5X2H - chains A and B of the 4 polymer chains in the assembly; structure by X-ray diffraction, 2.30 A resolution.

[Chain A]
Molecule: CRISPR-associated endonuclease Cas9
From: Campylobacter jejuni subsp. jejuni serotype O:2 (strain ATCC 700819 / NCTC 11168)
UniProt: Q0P897 (CAS9_CAMJE); numbering as in UniProt; present here: 1-480, 642-984
Chain sequence (835 residues; numbered -5 to 984; 155 numbers in that range are skipped by the numbering (no residue carries them; nothing is unmodelled there); the number before each row is that of its first residue; numbers below 1 keep their minus sign (Ser-5 is residue -5)):
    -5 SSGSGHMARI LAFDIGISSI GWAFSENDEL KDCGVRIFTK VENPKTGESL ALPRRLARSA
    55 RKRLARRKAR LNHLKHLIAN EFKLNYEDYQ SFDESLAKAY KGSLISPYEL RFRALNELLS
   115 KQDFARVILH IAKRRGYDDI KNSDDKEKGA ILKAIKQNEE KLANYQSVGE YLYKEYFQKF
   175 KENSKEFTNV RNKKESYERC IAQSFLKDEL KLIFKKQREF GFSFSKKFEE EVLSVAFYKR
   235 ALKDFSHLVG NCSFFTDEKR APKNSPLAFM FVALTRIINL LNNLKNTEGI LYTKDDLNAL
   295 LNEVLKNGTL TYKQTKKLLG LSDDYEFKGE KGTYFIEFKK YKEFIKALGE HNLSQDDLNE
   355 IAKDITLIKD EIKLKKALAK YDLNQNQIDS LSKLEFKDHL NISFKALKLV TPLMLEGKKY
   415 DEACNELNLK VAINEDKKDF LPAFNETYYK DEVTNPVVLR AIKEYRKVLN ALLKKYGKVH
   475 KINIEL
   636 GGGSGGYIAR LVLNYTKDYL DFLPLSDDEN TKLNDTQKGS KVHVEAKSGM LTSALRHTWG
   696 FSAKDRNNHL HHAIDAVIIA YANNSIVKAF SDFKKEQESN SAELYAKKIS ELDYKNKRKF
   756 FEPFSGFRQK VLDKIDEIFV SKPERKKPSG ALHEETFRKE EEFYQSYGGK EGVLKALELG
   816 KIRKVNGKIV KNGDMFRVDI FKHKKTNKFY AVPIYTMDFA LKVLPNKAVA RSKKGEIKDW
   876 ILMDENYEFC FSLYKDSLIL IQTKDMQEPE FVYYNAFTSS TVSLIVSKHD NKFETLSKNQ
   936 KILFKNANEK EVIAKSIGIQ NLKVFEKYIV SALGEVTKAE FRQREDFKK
Unresolved in the structure: -5 to 0, 34-41, 137-139, 340-347, 636-639, 663-676, 717-762
Sequence notes: expression tag (-5 to 0); linker (636-641)
Curated features (UniProtKB/Swiss-Prot):
  - active site: Asp8 (For RuvC-like nuclease domain)
  - binding site (Mg(2+)): Asp8, Glu479, His707
From the paper describing this entry:
  - binding site for Target DNA strand: Arg866
  - mutagenesis - D8A, R866A, T913A, S915A, S951A: decreased catalytic activity
  - mutagenesis - T791A: abolished catalytic activity
  - catalytic residues: Asp8

[Chain B]
Molecule: sgRNA
Sequence (93 nucleotides; row label = number of the first residue in the row):
     1 GGAAAUUAGG UGCGCUUGGC GUUUUAGUCC CUGAAAAGGG ACUAAAAUAA AGAGUUUGCG
    61 GGACUCUGCG GGGUUACAAU CCCCUAAAAC CGC
From the paper describing this entry:
  - mutagenesis - A63U, A76U, U80A: decreased catalytic activity

[How chain A and chain B interact]
Residue-residue contacts (198; chain A residue first):
  Arg30(A) with A78(B), salt bridge to the phosphate
  Ser43(A) with G12(B), phosphate contact; C13(B), phosphate contact
  Leu44(A) with G70(B), sugar contact; G71(B), phosphate contact
  Ala45(A) with C13(B), phosphate contact; G14(B), phosphate contact; G70(B), sugar contact
  Leu46(A) with C13(B), phosphate contact
  Arg48(A) with G14(B), salt bridge to the phosphate; G68(B), salt bridge to the phosphate; C69(B), salt bridge to the phosphate; G70(B), sugar contact; U85(B), base contact
  Arg49(A) with C13(B), salt bridge to the phosphate; G14(B), salt bridge to the phosphate
  Ala51(A) with C69(B), base contact
  Arg52(A) with G14(B), salt bridge to the phosphate; C15(B), salt bridge to the phosphate
  Arg55(A) with A49(B), phosphate contact; G68(B), base contact; C69(B), salt bridge to the phosphate
  Lys56(A) with U16(B), phosphate contact; U67(B), salt bridge to the phosphate
  Arg57(A) with U17(B), base contact; G18(B), salt bridge to the phosphate; G19(B), base contact
  Leu58(A) with U48(B), base contact
  Arg60(A) with U16(B), salt bridge to the phosphate; U17(B), salt bridge to the phosphate; C66(B), salt bridge to the phosphate
  Arg61(A) with U48(B), hydrogen bond to the base
  Lys62(A) with A47(B), salt bridge to the phosphate; U48(B), salt bridge to the phosphate
  Ala63(A) with A63(B), sugar contact; C64(B), phosphate contact
  Arg64(A) with G18(B), salt bridge to the phosphate
  Asn66(A) with A63(B), hydrogen bond to the phosphate
  His67(A) with A63(B), sugar contact
  Lys69(A) with A46(B), salt bridge to the phosphate
  His70(A) with A63(B), stacking on the base
  Asn74(A) with A63(B), hydrogen bond to the base
  Tyr80(A) with A63(B), phosphate contact
  Ser85(A) with A46(B), hydrogen bond to the sugar
  Glu88(A) with U24(B), hydrogen bond to the sugar; U25(B), sugar contact
  Ser89(A) with U25(B), sugar contact
  Leu90(A) with U25(B), hydrogen bond to the sugar; A26(B), sugar contact; A45(B), sugar contact
  Tyr94(A) with A44(B), sugar contact; A45(B), sugar contact
  Gly96(A) with G27(B), sugar contact
  Ser97(A) with G27(B), phosphate contact; U28(B), hydrogen bond to the phosphate
  Leu98(A) with G27(B), hydrogen bond to the sugar
  Pro101(A) with A44(B), sugar contact
  Tyr102(A) with U43(B), phosphate contact; A44(B), hydrogen bond to the phosphate
  His124(A) with A44(B), salt bridge to the phosphate; A45(B), phosphate contact
  Lys127(A) with A45(B), phosphate contact; A46(B), salt bridge to the phosphate
  Arg128(A) with G19(B), phosphate contact; C20(B), phosphate contact; A44(B), salt bridge to the phosphate; A45(B), salt bridge to the phosphate
  Arg129(A) with U17(B), hydrogen bond to the phosphate; G18(B), salt bridge to the phosphate; G19(B), phosphate contact
  Gly130(A) with G18(B), hydrogen bond to the phosphate; G19(B), hydrogen bond to the phosphate
  Tyr131(A) with G18(B), sugar contact
  Ile145(A) with G18(B), base contact
  Gln172(A) with U28(B), hydrogen bond to the sugar
  Glu180(A) with G40(B), sugar contact; A41(B), sugar contact
  Phe181(A) with U28(B), base contact; C29(B), sugar contact; A41(B), hydrogen bond to the sugar; C42(B), sugar contact
  Thr182(A) with C42(B), sugar contact
  Asn183(A) with C42(B), phosphate contact; U43(B), phosphate contact
  Val184(A) with U43(B), hydrogen bond to the phosphate
  Arg185(A) with C20(B), salt bridge to the phosphate; U43(B), hydrogen bond to the phosphate; A44(B), salt bridge to the phosphate
  Asn186(A) with G19(B), hydrogen bond to the sugar; C20(B), hydrogen bond to the phosphate; G21(B), phosphate contact
  Lys187(A) with C20(B), phosphate contact; G21(B), phosphate contact; C42(B), phosphate contact; U43(B), salt bridge to the phosphate
  Lys188(A) with C20(B), phosphate contact; G21(B), hydrogen bond to the phosphate
  Glu189(A) with C20(B), sugar contact
  Tyr191(A) with G18(B), base contact; G19(B), base contact
  Lys233(A) with U16(B), sugar contact; U17(B), sugar contact
  Arg234(A) with U16(B), hydrogen bond to the sugar; U17(B), salt bridge to the phosphate; U65(B), salt bridge to the phosphate
  Ala235(A) with U16(B), sugar contact
  Leu236(A) with C15(B), base contact; U16(B), sugar contact
  Lys237(A) with C15(B), hydrogen bond to the sugar
  Ser247(A) with A3(B), phosphate contact; A4(B), hydrogen bond to the phosphate
  Lys257(A) with U6(B), salt bridge to the phosphate
  Phe265(A) with A4(B), sugar contact; A5(B), sugar contact
  Val266(A) with A5(B), phosphate contact; U6(B), phosphate contact
  Thr269(A) with A5(B), sugar contact
  Arg270(A) with A5(B), sugar contact; U6(B), sugar contact
  Leu394(A) with A5(B), phosphate contact
  Asn395(A) with A4(B), phosphate contact; A5(B), hydrogen bond to the phosphate
  Tyr414(A) with A3(B), hydrogen bond to the sugar; A4(B), hydrogen bond to the sugar
  Val425(A) with A3(B), sugar contact
  Ala437(A) with G73(B), sugar contact
  Asn439(A) with G72(B), sugar contact
  Thr448(A) with G12(B), hydrogen bond to the sugar; C13(B), hydrogen bond to the sugar
  Asn449(A) with G12(B), hydrogen bond to the sugar
  Pro450(A) with C13(B), sugar contact; G70(B), sugar contact; G71(B), sugar contact
  Leu453(A) with G71(B), sugar contact; G72(B), phosphate contact
  Arg454(A) with G71(B), salt bridge to the phosphate; G72(B), salt bridge to the phosphate
  Lys457(A) with G72(B), salt bridge to the phosphate; G73(B), phosphate contact
  Arg460(A) with G73(B), salt bridge to the phosphate; U74(B), salt bridge to the phosphate
  Lys461(A) with U75(B), hydrogen bond to the base; A78(B), salt bridge to the phosphate
  Arg645(A) with G1(B), sugar contact; G2(B), phosphate contact
  Asn649(A) with G2(B), hydrogen bond to the phosphate
  Pro778(A) with A78(B), phosphate contact
  Glu779(A) with C77(B), hydrogen bond to the sugar; A78(B), sugar contact; A79(B), phosphate contact
  Arg780(A) with A79(B), phosphate contact
  Lys781(A) with C77(B), hydrogen bond to the base; A78(B), hydrogen bond to the base; A79(B), hydrogen bond to the phosphate
  Lys782(A) with G70(B), salt bridge to the phosphate; G71(B), salt bridge to the phosphate; A79(B), hydrogen bond to the phosphate
  Pro783(A) with A79(B), phosphate contact; U80(B), phosphate contact
  Ser784(A) with G70(B), hydrogen bond to the phosphate
  Gly785(A) with A49(B), hydrogen bond to the base; C69(B), sugar contact
  Ala786(A) with A49(B), base contact; C69(B), hydrogen bond to the base
  Leu787(A) with A49(B), hydrogen bond to the base; A50(B), base contact
  His788(A) with A49(B), hydrogen bond to the sugar
  Phe792(A) with U22(B), hydrogen bond to the sugar; U23(B), sugar contact; U48(B), sugar contact
  Lys794(A) with U23(B), phosphate contact; U24(B), phosphate contact
  Val820(A) with A49(B), sugar contact; A50(B), sugar contact
  Asn821(A) with A47(B), sugar contact; U48(B), sugar contact; A49(B), phosphate contact; A50(B), hydrogen bond to the phosphate; A51(B), phosphate contact
  Lys823(A) with U23(B), hydrogen bond to the base; A47(B), hydrogen bond to the base
  Arg832(A) with U80(B), hydrogen bond to the base
  Met852(A) with A50(B), sugar contact
  Phe854(A) with U80(B), sugar contact
  Ala855(A) with A50(B), base contact
  Leu856(A) with A50(B), sugar contact
  Ile964(A) with A76(B), base contact; C77(B), phosphate contact
  Val965(A) with C77(B), phosphate contact
  Ser966(A) with C77(B), phosphate contact
  Thr972(A) with A76(B), sugar contact
  Lys973(A) with A76(B), base contact
  Ala974(A) with A76(B), base contact
  Glu975(A) with A76(B), hydrogen bond to the base
  Arg977(A) with A76(B), base contact
  Glu980(A) with U80(B), hydrogen bond to the base
  Asp981(A) with U80(B), hydrogen bond to the base
  Phe982(A) with U80(B), base contact
Interface residues without a listed pair, chain A (133 interface residues in all): Pro47, Ser53, Ala54, Leu65, Leu71, Ala91, Ser100, Leu123, Phe171, Phe174, Ser190, Cys194, Gln197, His241, Leu242, Phe248, Asn273, Ile396, Glu790, Gly822, Lys983
Interface residues without a listed pair, chain B (56 interface residues in all): U7

[In short]
Chain A and chain B form an interface of 133 and 56 residues respectively, with 48 hydrogen bonds, 37 salt
bridges and 1 aromatic stacking contact. Polar pairs include Arg61(A)-U48(B), Asn74(A)-A63(B) and
Lys461(A)-U75(B). The paper reports the catalytic residue Asp8(A); D8A, R866A and T913A of chain A, among
others, reduce catalytic activity; 9 substitutions were tested in all.
Here chain A is CRISPR-associated endonuclease Cas9 (Campylobacter jejuni subsp. jejuni serotype O:2 (strain
ATCC 700819 / NCTC 11168)) and chain B is sgRNA. Entry 5X2H (Crystal structure of Campylobacter jejuni Cas9 in
complex with sgRNA and target DNA (AGAAACA PAM)) was determined by X-ray diffraction (same publication as
5X2G).
